6GVM - chains A and B of the 4 polymer chains in the assembly; structure by X-ray diffraction, 3.50 A resolution.

== Chain A ==
Protein: Tubulin alpha chain
From: Ovis aries
Reference sequence: D0VWZ0 (D0VWZ0_SHEEP); residue numbers follow UniProt; this construct covers 1-451
Sequence (451 residues; numbered 1 to 451; the number before each row is that of its first residue):
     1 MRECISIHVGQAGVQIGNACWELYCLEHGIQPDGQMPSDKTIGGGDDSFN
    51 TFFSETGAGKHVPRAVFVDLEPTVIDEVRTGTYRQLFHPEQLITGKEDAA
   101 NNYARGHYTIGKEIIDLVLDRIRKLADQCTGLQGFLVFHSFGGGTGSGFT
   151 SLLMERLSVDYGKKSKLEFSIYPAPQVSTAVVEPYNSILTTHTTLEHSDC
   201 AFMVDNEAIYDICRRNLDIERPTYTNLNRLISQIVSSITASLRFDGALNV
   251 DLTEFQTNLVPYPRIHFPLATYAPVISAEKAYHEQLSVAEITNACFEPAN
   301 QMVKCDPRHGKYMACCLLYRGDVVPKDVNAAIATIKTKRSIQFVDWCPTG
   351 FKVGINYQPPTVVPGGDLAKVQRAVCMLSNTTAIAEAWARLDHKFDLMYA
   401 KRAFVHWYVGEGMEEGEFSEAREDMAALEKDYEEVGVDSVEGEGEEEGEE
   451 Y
Unresolved in the structure: 38-46, 438-451
Construct notes: conflict Ser-232 (Gly in D0VWZ0), Ser-340 (Thr in D0VWZ0)
Residues lining bound ligands: GTP (guanosine-5'-triphosphate): Gly-10, Gln-11, Ala-12, Gln-15, Ile-16, Asp-69, Glu-71, Asp-98, Ala-99, Ala-100, Asn-101, Ser-140, Gly-142, Gly-143, Gly-144, Thr-145, Gly-146, Ile-171, Pro-173, Val-177, Ser-178, Thr-179, Glu-183, Asn-206, Tyr-224, Leu-227, Asn-228, Ile-231

== Chain B ==
Protein: Tubulin beta chain
From: Ovis aries
Reference sequence: D0VWY9 (D0VWY9_SHEEP); the author numbering skips numbers that UniProt does not, so the offset changes along the chain: 1-44 = UniProt 1-44; 47-360 = UniProt 45-358; 369-455 = UniProt 359-445
Sequence (445 residues; each row starts with the number of its first residue; note: 10 numbers in that range are skipped by the numbering (no residue carries them; nothing is unmodelled there)):
     1 MREIVHIQAGQCGNQIGAKFWEVISDEHGIDPTGSYHGDSDLQL
    47 ERINVYYNEATGNKYVPRAILVDLEPGTMDSVRSGPFGQIFRPDNFVFGQ
    97 SGAGNNWAKGHYTEGAELVDSVLDVVRKESESCDCLQGFQLTHSLGGGTG
   147 SGMGTLLISKIREEYPDRIMNTFSVMPSPKVSDTVVEPYNATLSVHQLVE
   197 NTDETYCIDNEALYDICFRTLKLTTPTYGDLNHLVSATMSGVTTCLRFPG
   247 QLNADLRKLAVNMVPFPRLHFFMPGFAPLTSRGSQQYRALTVPELTQQMF
   297 DSKNMMAACDPRHGRYLTVAAIFRGRMSMKEVDEQMLNVQNKNSSYFVEW
   347 IPNNVKTAVCDIPP
   369 RGLKMSATFIGNSTAIQELFKRISEQFTAMFRRKAFLHWYTGEGMDEMEF
   419 TEAESNMNDLVSEYQQYQDATADEQGEFEEEEGEDEA
Unresolved in the structure: 279-284, 442-455
Construct notes: conflict Cys-203 (Ser201 in D0VWY9), Ile-318 (Val316 in D0VWY9)
Residues lining bound ligands: GDP (guanosine-5'-diphosphate): Gly-10, Gln-11, Cys-12, Gln-15, Ile-16, Asp-69, Ala-99, Asn-101, Ser-140, Gly-142, Gly-143, Gly-144, Thr-145, Gly-146, Ser-147, Val-171, Pro-173, Val-177, Asp-179, Glu-183, Asn-206, Leu-209, Tyr-224, Leu-227, Asn-228, Val-231

== How chain A and chain B interact ==
Pairs across the interface (59):
  Gln-11(A) / Gln-247(B)  hydrogen bond
  Glu-71(A) / Arg-2(B)  salt bridge
  Lys-96(A) / Asp-130(B)  salt bridge
  Glu-97(A) / Cys-131(B)  hydrogen bond
  Glu-97(A) / Leu-132(B)
  Glu-97(A) / Arg-164(B)  salt bridge
  Glu-97(A) / Arg-253(B)  salt bridge
  Asp-98(A) / Arg-2(B)  salt bridge
  Asp-98(A) / Lys-254(B)  salt bridge
  Ala-100(A) / Arg-253(B)
  Ala-100(A) / Lys-254(B)
  Ala-100(A) / Val-257(B)
  Asn-101(A) / Lys-254(B)
  Asn-101(A) / Asn-258(B)
  Arg-105(A) / Arg-253(B)
  Pro-175(A) / Asn-349(B)
  Ser-178(A) / Lys-352(B)  hydrogen bond
  Thr-179(A) / Gln-247(B)
  Thr-179(A) / Leu-248(B)
  Ala-180(A) / Asn-258(B)
  Val-181(A) / Asn-258(B)  hydrogen bond (backbone-side chain)
  Val-181(A) / Ile-347(B)  hydrophobic
  Val-181(A) / Pro-348(B)
  Val-181(A) / Asn-349(B)
  Val-181(A) / Asn-350(B)
  Val-182(A) / Val-257(B)  hydrophobic
  Val-182(A) / Asn-258(B)  hydrogen bond (backbone-side chain)
  Glu-220(A) / Lys-326(B)
  Arg-221(A) / Met-325(B)  hydrogen bond (side chain-backbone)
  Arg-221(A) / Lys-326(B)
  Arg-221(A) / Asp-329(B)  salt bridge
  Tyr-224(A) / Gln-247(B)  hydrogen bond
  Lys-394(A) / Pro-348(B)
  Lys-394(A) / Asn-349(B)  hydrogen bond
  Leu-397(A) / Glu-345(B)
  Leu-397(A) / Trp-346(B)
  Leu-397(A) / Pro-348(B)  hydrophobic
  Leu-397(A) / Ala-440(B)  hydrophobic
  Met-398(A) / Trp-346(B)  hydrogen bond (backbone-backbone)
  Met-398(A) / Pro-348(B)
  Lys-401(A) / Phe-262(B)
  Lys-401(A) / Trp-346(B)
  Lys-401(A) / Thr-439(B)  hydrogen bond (side chain-backbone)
  Lys-401(A) / Asp-441(B)  salt bridge
  Ala-403(A) / Pro-261(B)
  Ala-403(A) / Phe-262(B)  hydrophobic
  Phe-404(A) / Val-257(B)
  Phe-404(A) / Asn-258(B)
  Phe-404(A) / Val-260(B)
  Phe-404(A) / Pro-261(B)  hydrogen bond (backbone-backbone)
  Phe-404(A) / Thr-314(B)
  Phe-404(A) / Ile-347(B)  hydrophobic
  His-406(A) / Val-260(B)
  His-406(A) / Pro-261(B)  hydrogen bond (side chain-backbone)
  His-406(A) / Phe-262(B)
  His-406(A) / Pro-263(B)
  Trp-407(A) / Ala-256(B)  hydrogen bond (side chain-backbone)
  Trp-407(A) / Val-257(B)  hydrogen bond (side chain-backbone)
  Trp-407(A) / Val-260(B)  hydrogen bond (side chain-backbone)
Also at the interface, not in a pair above, chain A (27 interface residues in all): Ala-400, Arg-402
Also at the interface, not in a pair above, chain B (34 interface residues in all): Asp-199, Asp-251, Met-259, Ala-438

== Overview ==
27 residues of chain A and 34 residues of chain B are in contact; the contacts include 15 hydrogen bonds and 8
salt bridges. Among the polar pairs are Glu-71(A)/Arg-2(B), Lys-96(A)/Asp-130(B) and Glu-97(A)/Arg-164(B).
Chain A binds GTP. Chain B binds GDP.
Chain A is Tubulin alpha chain and chain B is Tubulin beta chain, both from Ovis aries; the structure,
Tubulin:F3II DARPin complex, was determined by X-ray diffraction, deposited together with 6GVN and 6GX7.
